Entry 3WVZ (X-ray diffraction, 1.88 A resolution); this record covers chains A and B.

[Chain A (and B)]
Molecule: Protein Hikeshi
From: Homo sapiens
Notes: chain B of this document is another copy of the same molecule, construct and numbering; everything in this record applies to it too
UniProtKB: Q53FT3 (HIKES_HUMAN); residue numbers follow UniProt; this construct covers 1-197
Chain sequence (201 residues; row label = number of the first residue in the row; numbers below 1 keep their minus sign (Ala-3 is residue -3)):
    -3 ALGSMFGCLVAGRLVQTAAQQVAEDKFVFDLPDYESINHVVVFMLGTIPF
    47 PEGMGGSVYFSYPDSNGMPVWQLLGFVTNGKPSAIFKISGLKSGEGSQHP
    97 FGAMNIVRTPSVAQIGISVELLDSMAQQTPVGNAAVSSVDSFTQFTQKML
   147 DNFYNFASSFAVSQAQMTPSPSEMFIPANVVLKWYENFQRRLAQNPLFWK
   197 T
Disordered / not traced: 61-64, 133-135, 196-197 (chain B: 60-63, 86-94, 98-106, 197)
Differences from the reference sequence: expression tag (-3 to 0)
Curated features (UniProtKB/Swiss-Prot):
  - region: Val18 to Tyr55 (Required for F-X-F-G repeats-nucleoporins recognition and nuclear import), Gln124 to Ser134 (Flexible linker region involved in nuclear import of HSP70 proteins)
  - natural variant: Val54 (V54L: In HLD13)
  - mutagenesis: Val18 (V18A: Impairs the nuclear migrating activity), Val24 (V24A: Reduces the nuclear migrating activity), Tyr55 (Y55A: Reduces the nuclear migrating activity), Lys77 (K77A: Decreases nuclear import activity of HSPA8. Does not affect the dimer formation. Impairs binding to HSPA8), Phe97 (F97A: Increases the nuclear migrating activity), Val132 to Val135 (Decreases nuclear import activity of HSPA8. Does not affect the dimer formation. Markedly decreases binding to HSPA8), Phe141 (F141A: Decreases nuclear import activity of HSPA8. Does not affect the dimer formation. Decreases binding to HSPA8)

[Chain A / chain B interface]
Contacting residue pairs - 121 pairs, chain A then chain B:
  Leu5(A) - Val37(B)  hydrophobic
  Leu5(A) - Phe39(B)  hydrophobic
  Leu5(A) - Ser79(B)
  Val6(A) - Ser79(B)  hydrogen bond (backbone-side chain)
  Ala7(A) - Ser79(B)
  Ala7(A) - Ile81(B)  hydrophobic
  Gly8(A) - Lys77(B)
  Gly8(A) - Pro78(B)
  Gly8(A) - Ser79(B)  hydrogen bond (backbone-side chain)
  Arg9(A) - Pro78(B)
  Arg9(A) - Ser79(B)  hydrogen bond (backbone-side chain)
  Leu10(A) - Met40(B)
  Leu10(A) - Pro78(B)  hydrophobic
  Val11(A) - Phe39(B)  hydrophobic
  Val37(A) - Leu5(B)  hydrophobic
  Val37(A) - Ile81(B)  hydrophobic
  Phe39(A) - Leu5(B)  hydrophobic
  Phe39(A) - Val11(B)  hydrophobic
  Met40(A) - Leu10(B)
  Lys77(A) - Gly8(B)
  Pro78(A) - Gly8(B)
  Pro78(A) - Arg9(B)
  Pro78(A) - Leu10(B)  hydrophobic
  Ser79(A) - Leu5(B)
  Ser79(A) - Val6(B)
  Ser79(A) - Ala7(B)
  Ser79(A) - Gly8(B)  hydrogen bond (side chain-backbone)
  Ser79(A) - Arg9(B)  hydrogen bond (side chain-backbone)
  Ile81(A) - His35(B)
  Ile81(A) - Val37(B)  hydrophobic
  Lys83(A) - Lys196(B)
  Ser137(A) - Ala131(B)
  Ser137(A) - Trp195(B)
  Ser137(A) - Lys196(B)
  Phe138(A) - Val132(B)  hydrophobic
  Phe138(A) - Ser137(B)
  Phe138(A) - Phe141(B)  hydrophobic
  Gln140(A) - Trp195(B)
  Gln140(A) - Lys196(B)
  Phe141(A) - Phe138(B)  hydrophobic
  Phe141(A) - Phe141(B)  hydrophobic
  Phe141(A) - Phe184(B)  hydrophobic
  Phe141(A) - Trp195(B)
  Thr142(A) - Phe141(B)
  Lys144(A) - Trp195(B)
  Met145(A) - Trp180(B)
  Met145(A) - Phe184(B)  hydrophobic
  Met145(A) - Trp195(B)  hydrophobic
  Leu146(A) - Met145(B)  hydrophobic
  Asn148(A) - Trp180(B)  hydrogen bond
  Phe149(A) - Met145(B)  hydrophobic
  Phe149(A) - Leu146(B)  hydrophobic
  Phe149(A) - Phe149(B)  hydrophobic
  Phe149(A) - Trp180(B)
  Phe152(A) - Val176(B)
  Phe152(A) - Trp180(B)
  Ala153(A) - Ile172(B)
  Ala153(A) - Val176(B)  hydrophobic
  Ser154(A) - Ile172(B)
  Phe156(A) - Phe171(B)
  Phe156(A) - Pro173(B)
  Phe156(A) - Val176(B)  hydrophobic
  Phe156(A) - Lys179(B)
  Ala157(A) - Met170(B)
  Ala157(A) - Phe171(B)
  Ala157(A) - Ile172(B)  hydrophobic
  Val158(A) - Glu169(B)
  Val158(A) - Met170(B)
  Val158(A) - Phe171(B)  hydrogen bond (backbone-backbone)
  Ser159(A) - Pro167(B)
  Ser159(A) - Glu169(B)
  Ser159(A) - Met170(B)
  Gln160(A) - Met163(B)
  Gln160(A) - Thr164(B)  hydrogen bond (side chain-backbone)
  Gln160(A) - Pro165(B)
  Gln160(A) - Ser166(B)  hydrogen bond (side chain-backbone)
  Gln160(A) - Pro167(B)
  Gln160(A) - Glu169(B)
  Gln160(A) - Phe171(B)
  Ala161(A) - Pro167(B)
  Met163(A) - Gln160(B)
  Met163(A) - Met163(B)  hydrophobic
  Met163(A) - Phe171(B)  hydrophobic
  Thr164(A) - Gln160(B)  hydrogen bond (backbone-side chain)
  Pro165(A) - Gln160(B)
  Ser166(A) - Gln160(B)  hydrogen bond (backbone-side chain)
  Glu169(A) - Ser159(B)
  Glu169(A) - Asn175(B)  hydrogen bond
  Met170(A) - Ala157(B)
  Met170(A) - Val158(B)
  Met170(A) - Ser159(B)
  Met170(A) - Gln162(B)
  Met170(A) - Pro173(B)
  Met170(A) - Ala174(B)  hydrogen bond (backbone-backbone)
  Phe171(A) - Ala157(B)
  Phe171(A) - Val158(B)  hydrogen bond (backbone-backbone)
  Phe171(A) - Gln160(B)
  Phe171(A) - Met163(B)  hydrophobic
  Phe171(A) - Phe171(B)  hydrophobic
  Phe171(A) - Ile172(B)
  Phe171(A) - Pro173(B)  hydrophobic
  Ile172(A) - Phe149(B)  hydrophobic
  Ile172(A) - Ala153(B)  hydrophobic
  Ile172(A) - Phe171(B)
  Ile172(A) - Ile172(B)  hydrogen bond (backbone-backbone)
  Pro173(A) - Phe156(B)
  Pro173(A) - Met170(B)
  Pro173(A) - Phe171(B)  hydrophobic
  Ala174(A) - Met170(B)  hydrogen bond (backbone-backbone)
  Val176(A) - Phe152(B)
  Val176(A) - Phe156(B)  hydrophobic
  Val177(A) - Phe149(B)  hydrophobic
  Val177(A) - Ile172(B)  hydrophobic
  Trp180(A) - Met145(B)
  Trp180(A) - Asn148(B)  hydrogen bond
  Trp180(A) - Phe149(B)
  Trp180(A) - Phe152(B)  hydrophobic
  Phe184(A) - Met145(B)  hydrophobic
  Phe184(A) - Asn148(B)
  Arg187(A) - Asn148(B)
  Trp195(A) - Phe141(B)
Also at the interface, not in a pair above, chain A (57 interface residues in all): His35, Gly42, Gly76, Val132, Gln162, Pro167, Leu188
Also at the interface, not in a pair above, chain B (58 interface residues in all): Gly42, Gly76, Thr142, Lys144, Ser168, Val177, Asn183, Phe194

[Overview]
57 residues of chain A face 58 of chain B across their interface, with 17 hydrogen bonds. Polar contacts
include Val6(A)-Ser79(B), Gly8(A)-Ser79(B) and Arg9(A)-Ser79(B). From UniProt: 10 mutagenesis sites on chain
A.
Both chains are Protein Hikeshi (Homo sapiens). Entry 3WVZ (Crystal structure of Hikeshi, a new nuclear
transport receptor of Hsp70) was determined by X-ray diffraction, deposited together with 3WW0.
